6I3P - chains A and E; structure by X-ray diffraction, 2.75 A resolution.

Chain A:
Name: Putative pre-mRNA splicing factor
From: Chaetomium thermophilum (strain DSM 1495 / CBS 144.50 / IMI 039719)
UniProt: G0S700 (G0S700_CHATD); residues 546-1222 here = UniProt positions 546-1222
Sequence (677 residues; row label = number of the first residue in the row):
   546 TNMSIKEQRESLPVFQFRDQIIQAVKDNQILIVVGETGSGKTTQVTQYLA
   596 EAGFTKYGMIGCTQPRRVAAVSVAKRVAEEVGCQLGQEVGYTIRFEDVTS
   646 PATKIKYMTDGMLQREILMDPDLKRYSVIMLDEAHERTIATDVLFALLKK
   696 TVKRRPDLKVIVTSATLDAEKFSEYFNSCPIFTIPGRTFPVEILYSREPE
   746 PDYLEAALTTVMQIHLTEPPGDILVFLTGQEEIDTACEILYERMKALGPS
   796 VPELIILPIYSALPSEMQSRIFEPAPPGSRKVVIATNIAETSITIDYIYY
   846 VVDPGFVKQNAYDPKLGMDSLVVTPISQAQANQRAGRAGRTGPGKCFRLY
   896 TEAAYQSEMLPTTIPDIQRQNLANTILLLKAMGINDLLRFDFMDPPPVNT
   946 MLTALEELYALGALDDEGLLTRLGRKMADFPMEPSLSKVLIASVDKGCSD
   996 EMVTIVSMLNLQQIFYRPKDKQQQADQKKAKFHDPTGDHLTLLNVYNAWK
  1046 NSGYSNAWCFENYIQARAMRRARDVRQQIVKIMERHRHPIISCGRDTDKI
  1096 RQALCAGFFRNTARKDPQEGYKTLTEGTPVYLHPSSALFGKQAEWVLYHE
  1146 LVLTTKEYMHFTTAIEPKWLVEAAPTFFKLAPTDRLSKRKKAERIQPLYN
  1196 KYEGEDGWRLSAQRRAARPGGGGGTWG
Not modelled in the structure: 546-548, 1112-1115, 1179-1222
Reported in the primary citation:
  - binding site for the 10-nt RNA strand (chain E): Arg612, Arg639, Thr654, Arg660, Ser806, Thr831, Asn832, Ser837, Lys853, Asn919, Arg1012, Gln1073, His1128, Phe1134, Thr1149, Lys1151
  - contacts within the chain: His1128-Pro1129 (pi stacking), Pro1129-Phe1134 (pi stacking)
  - mutagenesis - S837A: increased catalytic activity
  - mutagenesis - S837G: increased catalytic activity on RNA
  - mutagenesis - S837P: abolished catalytic activity
  - mutagenesis - S837P: unchanged stability

Chain E:
Molecule: 10-nt RNA strand
From: synthetic construct
Sequence (10 nucleotides; numbered 1 to 10; the number before each row is that of its first residue):
     1 UUUUUUUUUU

Interface between chain A and chain E:
Residue-residue contacts (55; chain A residue first):
  Pro610(A) - U7(E)  phosphate contact
  Pro610(A) - U8(E)  sugar contact
  Arg611(A) - U8(E)  phosphate contact
  Arg612(A) - U8(E)  hydrogen bond to the phosphate
  Arg612(A) - U9(E)  salt bridge to the phosphate
  Ile638(A) - U9(E)  phosphate contact
  Arg639(A) - U9(E)  hydrogen bond to the phosphate
  Arg639(A) - U10(E)  phosphate contact
  Thr654(A) - U8(E)  phosphate contact
  Thr654(A) - U9(E)  hydrogen bond to the phosphate
  Gly656(A) - U8(E)  sugar contact
  Gly656(A) - U9(E)  sugar contact
  Met657(A) - U9(E)  sugar contact
  Met657(A) - U10(E)  phosphate contact
  Arg660(A) - U9(E)  hydrogen bond to the base
  Arg660(A) - U10(E)  phosphate contact
  Thr773(A) - U5(E)  sugar contact
  Gly774(A) - U5(E)  phosphate contact
  Gln775(A) - U5(E)  hydrogen bond to the phosphate
  Tyr805(A) - U6(E)  phosphate contact
  Ser806(A) - U6(E)  hydrogen bond to the phosphate
  Ser806(A) - U7(E)  phosphate contact
  Thr831(A) - U5(E)  phosphate contact
  Thr831(A) - U6(E)  hydrogen bond to the phosphate
  Asn832(A) - U5(E)  hydrogen bond to the sugar
  Asn832(A) - U6(E)  sugar contact
  Ile833(A) - U6(E)  sugar contact
  Ser837(A) - U6(E)  phosphate contact
  Ser837(A) - U7(E)  hydrogen bond to the phosphate
  Lys853(A) - U5(E)  salt bridge to the phosphate
  Asn855(A) - U5(E)  hydrogen bond to the base
  Leu866(A) - U4(E)  sugar contact
  Leu866(A) - U5(E)  base contact
  Asn919(A) - U9(E)  hydrogen bond to the base
  Pro976(A) - U9(E)  sugar contact
  Gln1007(A) - U7(E)  base contact
  Arg1012(A) - U3(E)  hydrogen bond to the base
  Asp1021(A) - U3(E)  base contact
  Gln1073(A) - U9(E)  sugar contact
  Gln1073(A) - U10(E)  hydrogen bond to the phosphate
  His1128(A) - U3(E)  hydrogen bond to the sugar
  His1128(A) - U4(E)  salt bridge to the phosphate
  Pro1129(A) - U2(E)  base contact
  Pro1129(A) - U3(E)  sugar contact
  Ser1130(A) - U3(E)  base contact
  Phe1134(A) - U1(E)  base contact
  Phe1134(A) - U2(E)  base contact
  Gly1135(A) - U1(E)  base contact
  Val1147(A) - U4(E)  base contact
  Thr1149(A) - U4(E)  hydrogen bond to the phosphate
  Lys1151(A) - U1(E)  hydrogen bond to the phosphate
  Lys1151(A) - U2(E)  salt bridge to the phosphate
  Tyr1153(A) - U2(E)  sugar contact
  Tyr1153(A) - U3(E)  sugar contact
  His1155(A) - U4(E)  base contact
Also at the interface, not in a pair above, chain A (41 interface residues in all): Asp655, Met977, Tyr1126, Thr1150

Overview:
41 residues of chain A and 10 residues of chain E are in contact; the contacts include 16 hydrogen bonds and 4
salt bridges. Polar contacts include Arg660(A)-U9(E), Asn855(A)-U5(E) and Asn919(A)-U9(E). From the paper: a
binding site for the 10-nt RNA strand (chain E) at Arg612(A), Arg639(A) and Thr654(A) among others; S837A of
chain A increases catalytic activity; 3 substitutions were tested in all.
Here chain A is Putative pre-mRNA splicing factor (Chaetomium thermophilum (strain DSM 1495 / CBS 144.50 / IMI
039719)) and chain E is a 10-nt RNA strand (synthetic construct). Entry 6I3P (Crystal structure of DEAH-box
ATPase Prp22 with bound ssRNA) was determined by X-ray diffraction, deposited together with 6I3O, 6QID and
6QIE.
